PDB entry 7Y8M | X-ray diffraction, 2.28 A resolution | chains A and B of the 4 polymer chains in the assembly

# Chain A (and B)
Molecule: reductase
Organism: Streptomyces clavuligerus
Notes: chain B of this document is another copy of the same molecule, construct and numbering; everything in this record applies to it too
Sequence (290 residues; row label = number of the first residue in the row):
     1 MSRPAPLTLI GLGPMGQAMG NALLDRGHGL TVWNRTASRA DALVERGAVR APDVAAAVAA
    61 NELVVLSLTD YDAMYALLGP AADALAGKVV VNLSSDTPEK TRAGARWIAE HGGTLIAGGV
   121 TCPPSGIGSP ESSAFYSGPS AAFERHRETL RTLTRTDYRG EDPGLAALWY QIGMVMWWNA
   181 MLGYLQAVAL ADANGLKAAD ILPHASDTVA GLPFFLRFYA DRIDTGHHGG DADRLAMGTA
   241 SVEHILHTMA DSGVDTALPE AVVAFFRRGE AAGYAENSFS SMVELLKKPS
Unresolved in the structure: 1-2, 290 (chain B: 1, 290)
Ligand contacts:
  - NADPH (NDP; NADPH dihydro-nicotinamide-adenine-dinucleotide phosphate), molecule 1: Gly-11, Leu-12, Gly-13, Pro-14, Met-15, Gly-16, Asn-34, Arg-35, Thr-36, Arg-39, Ser-67, Leu-68, Thr-69, Asp-70, Ala-73, Ala-76, Leu-77, Leu-93, Ser-94, Ser-95, Val-120, Cys-122, Pro-123, Pro-124, Tyr-170
  - NADPH (NDP), molecule 2: Ala-232, Asp-233, Arg-234, Met-237
  - Q0R (2-[2,5-bis(fluoranyl)phenyl]pyrrolidine), molecule 1: Val-120, Thr-121, Cys-122, Tyr-170, Met-174, Trp-177, Trp-178
  - Q0R, molecule 2: Phe-215, Tyr-219, Asp-233, Met-237

# Interface between chain A and chain B
Contacting residue pairs (184; chain A residue first):
  Pro-14(A) / Gly-230(B)
  Pro-14(A) / Asp-231(B)
  Pro-14(A) / Ala-232(B)
  Thr-69(A) / Met-237(B)
  Thr-69(A) / Ala-240(B)
  Thr-69(A) / His-244(B)
  Asp-70(A) / His-244(B)
  Ser-95(A) / His-244(B)  hydrogen bond
  Asp-96(A) / His-244(B)  salt bridge
  Thr-97(A) / His-244(B)
  Thr-97(A) / His-247(B)
  Thr-97(A) / Thr-248(B)
  Pro-98(A) / Thr-248(B)
  Glu-99(A) / Asp-251(B)
  Pro-123(A) / Phe-215(B)
  Pro-124(A) / Ala-232(B)
  Ser-125(A) / Phe-214(B)
  Phe-135(A) / His-204(B)
  Leu-168(A) / Asn-194(B)
  Trp-169(A) / Leu-196(B)  hydrophobic
  Trp-169(A) / Asp-200(B)
  Trp-169(A) / His-204(B)  hydrogen bond (backbone-side chain)
  Gln-171(A) / Ser-241(B)
  Gln-171(A) / His-244(B)
  Gln-171(A) / Ile-245(B)
  Gln-171(A) / Thr-248(B)
  Ile-172(A) / Ala-187(B)
  Gly-173(A) / His-204(B)
  Gly-173(A) / Thr-208(B)
  Met-174(A) / Ile-245(B)
  Val-175(A) / Gly-183(B)
  Val-175(A) / Gln-186(B)
  Val-175(A) / Ala-187(B)  hydrophobic
  Val-175(A) / Ile-245(B)  hydrophobic
  Met-176(A) / Gly-183(B)
  Met-176(A) / Tyr-184(B)  hydrophobic
  Met-176(A) / Ala-187(B)  hydrophobic
  Met-176(A) / Ala-205(B)  hydrophobic
  Met-176(A) / Val-209(B)  hydrophobic
  Trp-177(A) / Thr-208(B)
  Trp-177(A) / Leu-212(B)
  Trp-177(A) / Phe-215(B)
  Trp-177(A) / Phe-279(B)  hydrophobic
  Trp-178(A) / Gly-238(B)
  Trp-178(A) / Ser-241(B)  hydrogen bond
  Trp-178(A) / Val-242(B)
  Trp-178(A) / Ile-245(B)
  Trp-178(A) / Phe-266(B)  hydrophobic
  Trp-178(A) / Phe-279(B)  hydrophobic
  Asn-179(A) / Asn-179(B)
  Asn-179(A) / Gln-186(B)
  Asn-179(A) / Val-262(B)
  Ala-180(A) / Ala-180(B)  hydrophobic
  Ala-180(A) / Leu-212(B)  hydrophobic
  Met-181(A) / Leu-212(B)  hydrophobic
  Met-181(A) / Phe-215(B)  hydrophobic
  Met-181(A) / Leu-216(B)  hydrophobic
  Met-181(A) / Tyr-219(B)  hydrophobic
  Met-181(A) / Phe-279(B)  hydrophobic
  Leu-182(A) / Val-262(B)  hydrophobic
  Leu-182(A) / Phe-265(B)  hydrophobic
  Leu-182(A) / Phe-266(B)  hydrophobic
  Gly-183(A) / Val-175(B)
  Gly-183(A) / Met-176(B)
  Tyr-184(A) / Met-176(B)
  Tyr-184(A) / Leu-216(B)  hydrogen bond (side chain-backbone)
  Tyr-184(A) / Ala-220(B)
  Leu-185(A) / Phe-279(B)
  Leu-185(A) / Val-283(B)
  Leu-185(A) / Leu-286(B)
  Gln-186(A) / Val-175(B)
  Gln-186(A) / Asn-179(B)
  Gln-186(A) / Leu-286(B)
  Ala-187(A) / Ile-172(B)
  Ala-187(A) / Val-175(B)
  Ala-187(A) / Met-176(B)  hydrophobic
  Val-188(A) / Ile-223(B)  hydrophobic
  Val-188(A) / Val-283(B)  hydrophobic
  Ala-189(A) / Val-283(B)
  Ala-189(A) / Leu-286(B)  hydrophobic
  Leu-190(A) / Leu-168(B)  hydrophobic
  Leu-190(A) / Ile-172(B)  hydrophobic
  Asp-192(A) / Lys-287(B)
  Ala-193(A) / Lys-288(B)
  Asn-194(A) / Leu-168(B)
  Leu-196(A) / Leu-168(B)  hydrophobic
  Leu-196(A) / Trp-169(B)  hydrophobic
  Lys-197(A) / Asp-224(B)
  Ala-198(A) / Ala-220(B)
  Ala-198(A) / Asp-224(B)  hydrogen bond (backbone-side chain)
  Ala-199(A) / Asp-224(B)  hydrogen bond (backbone-side chain)
  Asp-200(A) / Trp-169(B)
  Ile-201(A) / Trp-169(B)  hydrophobic
  Leu-202(A) / Leu-216(B)
  Leu-202(A) / Arg-217(B)
  His-204(A) / Thr-121(B)
  His-204(A) / Phe-135(B)
  His-204(A) / Trp-169(B)
  His-204(A) / Gly-173(B)
  Ala-205(A) / Met-176(B)  hydrophobic
  Ala-205(A) / Leu-216(B)
  Ser-206(A) / Leu-216(B)
  Thr-208(A) / Gly-173(B)
  Thr-208(A) / Trp-177(B)
  Val-209(A) / Met-176(B)  hydrophobic
  Val-209(A) / Pro-213(B)
  Val-209(A) / Leu-216(B)  hydrophobic
  Leu-212(A) / Trp-177(B)
  Leu-212(A) / Ala-180(B)  hydrophobic
  Leu-212(A) / Met-181(B)  hydrophobic
  Pro-213(A) / Val-209(B)  hydrophobic
  Phe-214(A) / Pro-123(B)  hydrophobic
  Phe-214(A) / Ser-125(B)
  Phe-215(A) / Pro-123(B)
  Phe-215(A) / Trp-177(B)
  Phe-215(A) / Met-181(B)  hydrophobic
  Leu-216(A) / Tyr-184(B)  hydrogen bond (backbone-side chain)
  Leu-216(A) / Leu-202(B)  hydrophobic
  Leu-216(A) / Ala-205(B)
  Leu-216(A) / Ser-206(B)
  Leu-216(A) / Val-209(B)  hydrophobic
  Arg-217(A) / Leu-202(B)
  Tyr-219(A) / Met-181(B)  hydrophobic
  Ala-220(A) / Tyr-184(B)
  Ala-220(A) / Ala-198(B)  hydrophobic
  Ile-223(A) / Val-188(B)  hydrophobic
  Asp-224(A) / Lys-197(B)
  Asp-224(A) / Ala-198(B)  hydrogen bond (side chain-backbone)
  Asp-224(A) / Ala-199(B)  hydrogen bond (side chain-backbone)
  Gly-230(A) / Pro-14(B)
  Asp-231(A) / Pro-14(B)
  Ala-232(A) / Pro-14(B)
  Ala-232(A) / Pro-124(B)
  Met-237(A) / Thr-69(B)
  Gly-238(A) / Trp-178(B)
  Ala-240(A) / Thr-69(B)
  Ser-241(A) / Gln-171(B)
  Ser-241(A) / Trp-178(B)  hydrogen bond
  Val-242(A) / Trp-178(B)
  His-244(A) / Thr-69(B)
  His-244(A) / Asp-70(B)
  His-244(A) / Ser-95(B)  hydrogen bond
  His-244(A) / Asp-96(B)  salt bridge
  His-244(A) / Thr-97(B)
  His-244(A) / Gln-171(B)
  Ile-245(A) / Gln-171(B)  hydrogen bond (backbone-side chain)
  Ile-245(A) / Met-174(B)
  Ile-245(A) / Val-175(B)  hydrophobic
  Ile-245(A) / Trp-178(B)
  His-247(A) / Thr-97(B)
  Thr-248(A) / Thr-97(B)
  Thr-248(A) / Pro-98(B)
  Thr-248(A) / Gln-171(B)
  Ser-252(A) / Lys-288(B)  hydrogen bond (backbone-side chain)
  Gly-253(A) / Lys-288(B)
  Val-254(A) / Leu-286(B)
  Asp-255(A) / Leu-285(B)
  Asp-255(A) / Leu-286(B)  hydrogen bond (backbone-backbone)
  Ala-257(A) / Arg-268(B)
  Leu-258(A) / Ala-261(B)
  Leu-258(A) / Phe-265(B)  hydrophobic
  Ala-261(A) / Ala-261(B)  hydrophobic
  Val-262(A) / Leu-182(B)  hydrophobic
  Phe-265(A) / Leu-182(B)  hydrophobic
  Phe-265(A) / Leu-258(B)  hydrophobic
  Phe-266(A) / Trp-178(B)  hydrophobic
  Arg-268(A) / Ala-257(B)
  Phe-279(A) / Trp-177(B)  hydrophobic
  Phe-279(A) / Trp-178(B)  hydrophobic
  Phe-279(A) / Met-181(B)  hydrophobic
  Phe-279(A) / Leu-185(B)
  Val-283(A) / Leu-185(B)
  Val-283(A) / Val-188(B)  hydrophobic
  Leu-285(A) / Asp-255(B)
  Leu-286(A) / Leu-185(B)
  Leu-286(A) / Gln-186(B)
  Leu-286(A) / Ala-189(B)  hydrophobic
  Leu-286(A) / Val-254(B)
  Leu-286(A) / Asp-255(B)  hydrogen bond (backbone-backbone)
  Lys-287(A) / Asp-192(B)
  Lys-287(A) / Gly-253(B)
  Lys-288(A) / Gly-253(B)
  Lys-288(A) / Asp-255(B)  salt bridge
  Pro-289(A) / Gly-253(B)
Other interface residues (no listed pair), chain A (97 interface residues in all): Thr-121, Ala-191, Asp-233, Arg-234, Ala-236, Met-249, Asp-251, Ser-280
Other interface residues (no listed pair), chain B (96 interface residues in all): Glu-99, Leu-190, Ala-191, Ile-201, Asp-233, Arg-234, Ala-236, Met-249, Ser-280, Met-282, Pro-289

# Overview
Chain A and chain B form an interface of 97 and 96 residues respectively, with 15 hydrogen bonds and 3 salt
bridges. Polar contacts include Asp-96(A)/His-244(B), Lys-288(A)/Asp-255(B) and Ser-95(A)/His-244(B). Ligands
of chain A: NADPH and compound Q0R.
Both chains are reductase (Streptomyces clavuligerus). Entry 7Y8M (Structure of ScIRED-R2-V3 from Streptomyces
clavuligerus in complex with 5-(3-fluorophenyl)-3,4-dihydro-2H-pyrrole) was determined by X-ray diffraction,
deposited together with 7Y8L, 7Y8N and 7Y8K.
